Entry 5S67 (X-ray diffraction, 2.10 A resolution); this record covers chains B and F of the 6 polymer chains in the assembly.

[Chain B]
Protein: Tubulin beta-2B chain
Organism: Bos taurus
UniProt: Q6B856 (TBB2B_BOVIN); the author numbering skips numbers that UniProt does not, so the offset changes along the chain: 1-42 = UniProt 1-42; 45-360 = UniProt 43-358; 369-455 = UniProt 359-445
Chain sequence (445 residues; each row starts with the number of its first residue; note: 10 numbers in that range are skipped by the numbering (no residue carries them; nothing is unmodelled there)):
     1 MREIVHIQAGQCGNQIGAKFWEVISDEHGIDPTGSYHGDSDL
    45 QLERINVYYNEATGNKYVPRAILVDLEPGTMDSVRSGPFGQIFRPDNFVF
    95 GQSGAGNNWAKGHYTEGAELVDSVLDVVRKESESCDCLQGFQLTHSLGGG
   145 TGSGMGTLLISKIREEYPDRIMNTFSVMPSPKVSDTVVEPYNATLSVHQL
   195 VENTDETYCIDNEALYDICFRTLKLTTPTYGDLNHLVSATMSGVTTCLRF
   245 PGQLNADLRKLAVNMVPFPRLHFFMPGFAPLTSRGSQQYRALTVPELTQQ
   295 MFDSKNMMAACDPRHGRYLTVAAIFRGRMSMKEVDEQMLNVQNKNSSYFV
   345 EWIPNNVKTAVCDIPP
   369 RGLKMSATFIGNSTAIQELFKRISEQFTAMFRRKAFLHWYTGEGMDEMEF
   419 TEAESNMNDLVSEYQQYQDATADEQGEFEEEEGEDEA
Not modelled in the structure: 279-280, 438-455
Curated features (UniProtKB/Swiss-Prot):
  - motif: Met1 to Ile4 (MREI motif)
  - binding site (GTP): Gln11, Glu71, Ser140, Gly144, Thr145, Gly146, Asn206, Asn228
  - binding site (Mg(2+)): Glu71
  - modified residue: Ser40 (Phosphoserine), Thr57 (Phosphothreonine), Lys60 (N6-acetyllysine), Ser174 (Phosphoserine), Thr287 (Phosphothreonine), Thr292 (Phosphothreonine), Arg320 (Omega-N-methylarginine), Glu448 (5-glutamyl polyglutamate)
  - cross-link (Glycyl lysine isopeptide (Lys-Gly)): Lys60 (interchain with G-Cter in ubiquitin), Lys326 (interchain with G-Cter in ubiquitin)
Metal / ion sites: Mg2+: Gln11 (together with GDP); Ca2+ near Glu113 (its only coordinating residue here)
Small-molecule neighbours: GDP (guanosine-5'-diphosphate): Gly10, Gln11, Cys12, Gln15, Ile16, Asp69, Ala99, Asn101, Ser140, Gly142, Gly143, Gly144, Thr145, Gly146, Ser147, Val171, Pro173, Val177, Asp179, Glu183, Asn206, Leu209, Tyr224, Leu227, Asn228

[Chain F]
Protein: Tubulin-Tyrosine Ligase
Organism: Gallus gallus
UniProt: E1BQ43 (E1BQ43_CHICK); residues 1-378 here = UniProt positions 1-378
Chain sequence (384 residues; row label = number of the first residue in the row):
     1 MYTFVVRDENSSVYAEVSRLLLATGQWKRLRKDNPRFNLMLGERNRLPFG
    51 RLGHEPGLVQLVNYYRGADKLCRKASLVKLIKTSPELSESCTWFPESYVI
   101 YPTNLKTPVAPAQNGIRHLINNTRTDEREVFLAAYNRRREGREGNVWIAK
   151 SSAGAKGEGILISSEASELLDFIDEQGQVHVIQKYLEKPLLLEPGHRKFD
   201 IRSWVLVDHLYNIYLYREGVLRTSSEPYNSANFQDKTCHLTNHCIQKEYS
   251 KNYGRYEEGNEMFFEEFNQYLMDALNTTLENSILLQIKHIIRSCLMCIEP
   301 AISTKHLHYQSFQLFGFDFMVDEELKVWLIEVNGAPACAQKLYAELCQGI
   351 VDVAISSVFPLADTGQKTSQPTSIFIKLHHHHHH
Not modelled in the structure: 106-124, 153-158, 363-370, 383-384
Differences from the reference sequence: expression tag (379-384)
Metal / ion sites: Mg2+: Glu331, Asn333 (together with AMP-PCP)
Small-molecule neighbours: AMP-PCP (ACP; phosphomethylphosphonic acid adenylate ester): Lys74, Pro95, Ile148, Lys150, Gln183, Lys184, Tyr185, Leu186, Lys198, Asp200, Arg202, Arg222, His239, Leu240, Thr241, Asn242, Asp318, Met320, Ile330, Glu331, Asn333

[Chain B / chain F interface]
Contacting residue pairs - 9 pairs, chain B then chain F:
  Arg311(B) with Arg31(F)
  Leu333(B) with Pro56(F); Gly57(F)
  Gln336(B) with Arg36(F), hydrogen bond
  Asn337(B) with Arg36(F), hydrogen bond; Leu58(F)
  Lys338(B) with Met1(F)
  Ser340(B) with Asn34(F), hydrogen bond
  Glu345(B) with Arg31(F), salt bridge
Other interface residues (no listed pair), chain B (8 interface residues in all): Asn349
Other interface residues (no listed pair), chain F (9 interface residues in all): Thr3, Leu30

[Overview]
The interface between chain B and chain F involves 8 residues on one side and 9 on the other; the contacts
include 3 hydrogen bonds and 1 salt bridge. Polar contacts include Glu345(B)-Arg31(F), Gln336(B)-Arg36(F) and
Asn337(B)-Arg36(F). Bound to chain B: GDP. Chain F binds AMP-PCP.
Here chain B is Tubulin beta-2B chain (Bos taurus) and chain F is Tubulin-Tyrosine Ligase (Gallus gallus).
Entry 5S67 (Tubulin-Z1896597864-complex) was determined by X-ray diffraction together with 5S4L, 5S4M, 5S4N,
5S4O, 5S4P, 5S4Q and 52 further entries from the same study.
